8X32 - chains J and B of the 14 polymer chains in the assembly; structure by electron microscopy, 4.40 A resolution (low resolution: residue-level contacts below are approximate; hydrogen-bond / salt-bridge calls are withheld).

# Chain J
Molecule: 146-nt DNA strand
From: Saccharomyces cerevisiae
Sequence (146 nucleotides; numbered 147 to 292; the number before each row is that of its first residue):
   147 ATCAATATCC ACCTGCAGAT TCTACCAAAA GTGTATTTGG AAACTGCTCC ATCAAAAGGC
   207 ATGTTCAGCG GAATTCCGCT GAACATGCCT TTTGATGGAG CAGTTTCCAA ATACACTTTT
   267 GGTAGAATCT GCAGGTGGAT ATTGAT

# Chain B
Molecule: Histone H4
From: Saccharomyces cerevisiae
UniProt: A0A6A5Q1V3 (A0A6A5Q1V3_YEASX); residues 0-101 here correspond to UniProt positions 1-102 (UniProt number = residue number + 1)
Chain sequence (102 residues; numbered 0 to 101; the number before each row is that of its first residue; numbering starts at 0):
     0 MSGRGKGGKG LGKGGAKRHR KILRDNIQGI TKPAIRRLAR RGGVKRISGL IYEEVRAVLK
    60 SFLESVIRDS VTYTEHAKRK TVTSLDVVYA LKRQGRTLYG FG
Not modelled in the structure: 0-22

# Interface between chain J and chain B
Contacting residue pairs (13; chain J residue first):
  DG227(J) / Arg-45(B)
  DG227(J) / Ile-46(B)
  DG227(J) / Ser-47(B)
  DG227(J) / Gly-48(B)
  DA228(J) / Lys-44(B)
  DA228(J) / Arg-45(B)
  DA229(J) / Lys-44(B)
  DG246(J) / Lys-79(B)
  DC247(J) / Lys-77(B)
  DC247(J) / Arg-78(B)
  DC247(J) / Lys-79(B)
  DC247(J) / Thr-80(B)
  DA248(J) / Arg-78(B)

# Summary
Chain J and chain B form an interface of 6 and 9 residues respectively.
Chain J is a 146-nt DNA strand and chain B is Histone H4, both from Saccharomyces cerevisiae; the structure,
The piccolo NuA4 bound to the H2A.Z nucleosome-H4KQ Complex with Ac-CoA at resetting state, was determined by
electron microscopy, deposited together with 8X2X, 8X2Y, 8X2Z, 8X30 and 8X31.
